PDB entry 8XRF | X-ray diffraction, 2.94 A resolution | chains A and C of the 6 polymer chains in the assembly

# Chain A
Molecule: DNA topoisomerase 2
Organism: African swine fever virus BA71V
Notes: EC 5.6.2.2
Reference sequence: Q00942 (TOP2_ASFB7); numbering as in UniProt (aligned over 409-1192)
Chain sequence (784 residues; each row starts with the number of its first residue):
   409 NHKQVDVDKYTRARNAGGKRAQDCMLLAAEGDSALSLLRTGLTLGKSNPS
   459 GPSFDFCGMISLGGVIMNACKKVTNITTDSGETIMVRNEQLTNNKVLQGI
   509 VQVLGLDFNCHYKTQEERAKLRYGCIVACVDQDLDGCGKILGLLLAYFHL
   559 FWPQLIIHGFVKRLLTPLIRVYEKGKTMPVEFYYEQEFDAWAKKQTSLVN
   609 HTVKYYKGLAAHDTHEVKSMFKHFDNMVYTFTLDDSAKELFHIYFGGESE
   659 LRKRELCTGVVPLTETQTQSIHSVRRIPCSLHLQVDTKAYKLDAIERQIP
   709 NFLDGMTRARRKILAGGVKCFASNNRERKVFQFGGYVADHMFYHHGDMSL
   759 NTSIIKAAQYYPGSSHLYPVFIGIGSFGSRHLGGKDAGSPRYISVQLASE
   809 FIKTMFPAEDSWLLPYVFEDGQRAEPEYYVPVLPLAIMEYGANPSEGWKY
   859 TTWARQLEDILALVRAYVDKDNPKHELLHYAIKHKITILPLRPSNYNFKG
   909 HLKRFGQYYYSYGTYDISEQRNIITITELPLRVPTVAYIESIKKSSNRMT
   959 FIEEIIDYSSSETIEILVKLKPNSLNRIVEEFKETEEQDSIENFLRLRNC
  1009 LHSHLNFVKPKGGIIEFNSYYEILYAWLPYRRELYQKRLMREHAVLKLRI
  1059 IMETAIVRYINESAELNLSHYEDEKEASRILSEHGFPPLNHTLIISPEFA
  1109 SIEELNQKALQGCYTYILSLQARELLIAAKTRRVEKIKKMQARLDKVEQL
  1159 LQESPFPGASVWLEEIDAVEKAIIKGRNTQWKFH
Unresolved in the structure: 409-412, 487-491, 979, 1192
Ion coordination: Mg2+ site 1: Asp539, Asp541, Lys615 (shared with 1 residue of chain D); Mg2+ site 2: Glu593, Glu827; Mg2+ site 3: Glu866, Ala1072, Asn1075 (shared with 2 residues of chain B)

# Chain C
Molecule: 52-nt DNA strand
Organism: African swine fever virus BA71V
Sequence (52 nucleotides; numbered 1 to 52; the number before each row is that of its first residue):
     1 GGATGACGATTCGCGGTAGCAGTAGGCCTACTGCTACCGCGAATCGTCAT
    51 CC
Unresolved in the structure: 1, 12-52

# Chain A / chain C interface
Residue-residue contacts - 28 pairs, chain A then chain C:
  Glu438(A) - DT11(C)  phosphate contact
  Gly472(A) - DT11(C)  base contact
  Val473(A) - DT11(C)  hydrogen bond to the base
  Asn496(A) - DA3(C)  phosphate contact
  Asp543(A) - DT10(C)  sugar contact
  Asp543(A) - DT11(C)  sugar contact
  Ile548(A) - DT11(C)  phosphate contact
  Arg705(A) - DA9(C)  sugar contact
  Arg705(A) - DT10(C)  phosphate contact
  Gln706(A) - DG8(C)  base contact
  Gln706(A) - DA9(C)  base contact
  Thr715(A) - DA9(C)  hydrogen bond to the phosphate
  Ala717(A) - DT10(C)  phosphate contact
  Arg718(A) - DA9(C)  phosphate contact
  Tyr751(A) - DT10(C)  hydrogen bond to the phosphate
  His752(A) - DT11(C)  phosphate contact
  His753(A) - DT10(C)  hydrogen bond to the phosphate
  His753(A) - DT11(C)  salt bridge to the phosphate
  Gly754(A) - DT11(C)  hydrogen bond to the phosphate
  Ser757(A) - DA9(C)  sugar contact
  Ser757(A) - DT10(C)  hydrogen bond to the phosphate
  Ser761(A) - DA9(C)  hydrogen bond to the phosphate
  Lys764(A) - DG8(C)  salt bridge to the phosphate
  Lys793(A) - DC7(C)  salt bridge to the phosphate
  Ala850(A) - DC7(C)  sugar contact
  Asn851(A) - DG8(C)  sugar contact
  Pro852(A) - DC7(C)  base contact
  Pro852(A) - DG8(C)  hydrogen bond to the base
Also at the interface, not in a pair above, chain A (25 interface residues in all): Gly471, Ser773, Ser853
Also at the interface, not in a pair above, chain C (7 interface residues in all): DA6

# Overview
Chain A and chain C form an interface of 25 and 7 residues respectively, with 8 hydrogen bonds and 3 salt
bridges. Polar contacts include Val473(A)-DT11(C), Pro852(A)-DG8(C) and Thr715(A)-DA9(C). Asp539(A), Asp541(A)
and Lys615(A) form the Mg2+ site 1.
Chain A is DNA topoisomerase 2 and chain C is a 52-nt DNA strand, both from African swine fever virus BA71V;
the structure, The crystal structure of AsfvTopII in complex with G-DNA, was determined by X-ray diffraction.
